Entry 8EFR (electron microscopy, 5.48 A resolution (low resolution: residue-level contacts below are approximate; hydrogen-bond / salt-bridge calls are withheld)); this record covers chains A and O of the 18 polymer chains in the assembly.

# Chain A (and O)
Protein: Dynamin-like 120 kDa protein, form S1
Source organism: Homo sapiens
Notes: chain O of this document is another copy of the same molecule, construct and numbering; everything in this record applies to it too
UniProtKB: O60313 (OPA1_HUMAN); residues 195-960 here = UniProt positions 195-960
Amino-acid sequence (766 residues; row label = number of the first residue in the row):
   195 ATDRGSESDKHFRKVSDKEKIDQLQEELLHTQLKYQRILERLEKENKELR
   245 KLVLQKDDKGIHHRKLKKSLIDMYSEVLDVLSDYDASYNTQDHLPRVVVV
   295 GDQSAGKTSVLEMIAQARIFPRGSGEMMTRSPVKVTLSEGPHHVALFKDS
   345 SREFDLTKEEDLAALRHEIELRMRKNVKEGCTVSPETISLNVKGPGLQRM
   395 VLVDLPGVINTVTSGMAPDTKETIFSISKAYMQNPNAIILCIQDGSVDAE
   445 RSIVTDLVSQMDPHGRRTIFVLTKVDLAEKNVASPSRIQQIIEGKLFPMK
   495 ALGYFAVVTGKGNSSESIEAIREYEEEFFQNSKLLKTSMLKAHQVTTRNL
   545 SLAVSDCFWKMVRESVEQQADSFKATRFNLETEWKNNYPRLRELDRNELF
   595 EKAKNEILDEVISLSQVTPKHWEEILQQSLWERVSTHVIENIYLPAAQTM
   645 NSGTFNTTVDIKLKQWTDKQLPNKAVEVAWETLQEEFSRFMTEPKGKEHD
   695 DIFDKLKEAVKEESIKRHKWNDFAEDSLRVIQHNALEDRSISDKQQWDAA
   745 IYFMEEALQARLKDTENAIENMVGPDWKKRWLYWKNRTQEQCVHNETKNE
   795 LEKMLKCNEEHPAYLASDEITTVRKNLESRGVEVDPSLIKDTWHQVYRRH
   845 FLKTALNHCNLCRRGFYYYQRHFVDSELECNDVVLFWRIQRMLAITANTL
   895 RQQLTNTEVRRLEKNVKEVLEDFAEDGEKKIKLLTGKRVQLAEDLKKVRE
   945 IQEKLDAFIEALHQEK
Disulfides: Cys-856/Cys-874
Residues lining bound ligands:
  - tetrafluoroaluminate (ALF): Asp-296, Gln-297, Gly-300, Lys-301, Thr-302, Met-321, Met-322, Thr-323, Pro-400, Gly-401
  - GDP (guanosine-5'-diphosphate), molecule 1: Gln-297, Gly-300, Lys-301, Thr-302, Ser-303, Glu-306, Arg-316, Gly-317, Ser-318, Met-322, Lys-468, Asp-470, Leu-471, Val-502, Thr-503, Gly-504, Lys-505, Gly-506, Asn-507, Ser-508
  - GDP, molecule 2: Lys-474, Asn-475, Val-476
Swiss-Prot annotation at these positions:
  - region: Gly-295 to Thr-302 (G1 motif), Met-321 to Arg-324 (G2 motif), Asp-398 to Gly-401 (G3 motif), Thr-467 to Asp-470 (G4 motif), Val-501 to Gly-504 (G5 motif)
  - binding site (GTP): Ser-298, Gly-300, Lys-301, Thr-302, Ser-303, Gly-317, Lys-468, Asp-470, Thr-503, Gly-506, Asn-507
  - binding site (Mg(2+)): Thr-302, Thr-323, Asp-398
  - modified residue: Lys-228 (N6-acetyllysine)
  - natural variant: Glu-270 (E270K: In OPA1), Leu-272 (L272P: In OPA1), Asp-273 (D273A: In OPA1), Arg-290 (R290Q: In OPA1; R290W: In OPA1), Val-293 to Val-294 (deletion: In OPA1), Gly-300 (G300E: In OPA1), Gln-310 (Q310R: In OPA1), Arg-324 to Pro-326 (deletion: In OPA1), Thr-330 (T330S: In OPA1), Ala-357 (A357T: In DOA+ and OPA1), Val-377 (V377I: In OPA1), Ile-382 (I382M: In OPA1 and BEHRS), 41 further natural variant entries in UniProt
  - mutagenesis: Glu-213 (E213A: In interface mutant 9; strongly decreased ability to mediate mitochondrial fusion; when associated with A-217, A-557 and A-565), Gln-217 (Q217A: In interface mutant 9; strongly decreased ability to mediate mitochondrial fusion; when associated with A-213, A-557 and A-565), Arg-235 (R235A: In interface mutant 8; strongly decreased ability to mediate mitochondrial fusion), Leu-243 (L243A: In mutant control 1; does not affect ability to mediate mitochondrial fusion), Leu-248 (L248A: In mutant control 2; does not affect ability to mediate mitochondrial fusion), Gln-297 (Q297E: Abolished GTPase activity without affecting the ability to bind membranes), Ser-298 (S298A: Abolished GTPase activity without affecting the ability to bind membranes), Lys-301 (K301A: Abolished GTPase activity), Thr-302 (T302A: Abolished GTPase activity; T302N: Abolished GTPase activity without affecting the ability to bind membranes), Arg-316 (R316A: Strongly decreased GTPase activity), Glu-320 (E320A: Decreased GTPase activity), Met-321 (M321A: Strongly decreased GTPase activity), 39 further mutagenesis entries in UniProt
What the authors report for this chain:
  - self-association interface (contacts with another copy of this molecule); pairs are residue here / residue on that copy: Arg-445/Asp-296, Glu-813/Lys-819, Asn-820/Asn-820

# How chain A and chain O interact
Residue-residue contacts (14; chain A residue first):
  Asp-812(A) / Thr-815(O)
  Asp-812(A) / Lys-819(O)
  Glu-813(A) / Lys-819(O)
  Thr-815(A) / Asp-812(O)
  Thr-816(A) / Thr-815(O)
  Thr-816(A) / Thr-816(O)
  Thr-816(A) / Lys-819(O)
  Thr-816(A) / Asn-820(O)
  Lys-819(A) / Asp-812(O)
  Lys-819(A) / Glu-813(O)
  Lys-819(A) / Thr-816(O)
  Asn-820(A) / Thr-816(O)
  Asn-820(A) / Asn-820(O)
  Ser-823(A) / Cys-801(O)
Other interface residues (no listed pair), chain A (8 interface residues in all): Cys-801
Other interface residues (no listed pair), chain O (8 interface residues in all): Ser-823

# In short
The chain A/chain O interface involves 8 residues from each chain. Chain A binds GDP and tetrafluoroaluminate.
From UniProt: 11 GTP-binding residues, 3 Mg2+-binding residues and 67 mutagenesis sites on chain A. The paper
reports a self-association interface involving Arg-445(A), Glu-813(A) and Lys-819(A) among others.
Both chains are Dynamin-like 120 kDa protein, form S1 (Homo sapiens). Entry 8EFR (CryoEM of the soluble OPA1
interfaces with GDP-AlFx bound from the helical assembly on a lipid ...) was determined by electron microscopy
together with 8EEW, 8EF7, 8EFF, 8EFS and 8EFT from the same study.
